PDB entry 1UZD | X-ray diffraction, 2.40 A resolution | chains A and O of the 16 polymer chains in the assembly

[Chain A (and O)]
Protein: Ribulose bisphosphate carboxylase large chain
Organism: Chlamydomonas reinhardtii
Notes: EC 4.1.1.39; chain O of this document is another copy of the same molecule, construct and numbering; everything in this record applies to it too
UniProt: A0A218N8A3 (A0A218N8A3_CHLRE); residues 1-475 here = UniProt positions 1-475
Sequence (475 residues; each row starts with the number of its first residue):
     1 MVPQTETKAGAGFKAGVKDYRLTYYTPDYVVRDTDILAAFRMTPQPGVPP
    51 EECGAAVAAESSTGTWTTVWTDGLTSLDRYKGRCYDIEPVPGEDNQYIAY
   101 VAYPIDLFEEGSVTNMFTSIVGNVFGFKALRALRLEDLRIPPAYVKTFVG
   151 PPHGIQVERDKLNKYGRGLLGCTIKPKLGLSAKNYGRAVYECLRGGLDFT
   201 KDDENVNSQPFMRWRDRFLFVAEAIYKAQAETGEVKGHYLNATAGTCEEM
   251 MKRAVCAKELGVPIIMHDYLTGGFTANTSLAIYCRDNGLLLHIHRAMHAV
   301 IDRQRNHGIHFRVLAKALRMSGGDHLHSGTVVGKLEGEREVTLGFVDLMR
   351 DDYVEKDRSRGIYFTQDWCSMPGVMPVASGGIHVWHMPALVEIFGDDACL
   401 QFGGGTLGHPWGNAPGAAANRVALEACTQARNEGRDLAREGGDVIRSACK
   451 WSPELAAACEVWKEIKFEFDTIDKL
Unresolved in the structure: 1-10 (chain O: 1-6)
Modified / non-standard residues: Pro104, Pro151 (4-hydroxyproline; HYP); Lys201 (lysine nz-carboxylic acid; KCX); Cys256, Cys369 (S-methylcysteine; SMC)
Disulfide bonds: Cys449-Cys459
Metal / ion sites: Mg2+: Lys201, Asp203, Glu204 (together with 2-carboxyarabinitol-1,5-diphosphate)
Small-molecule neighbours:
  - 2-carboxyarabinitol-1,5-diphosphate (CAP): Thr173, Lys175, Lys177, Lys201, Asp203, Glu204, His294, Arg295, His298, His327, Lys334, Leu335, Ser379, Gly380, Gly381, Gln401, Phe402, Gly403, Gly404
  - 2-carboxyarabinitol-1,5-diphosphate: Glu60, Thr65, Trp66, Asn123

[Interface between chain A and chain O]
Pairs across the interface - 17 pairs, chain A then chain O:
  Ser181(A) - Gln156(O)
  Lys183(A) - Asp160(O)
  Lys183(A) - Asn163(O)
  Lys183(A) - Tyr165(O)  hydrogen bond
  Pro210(A) - Lys146(O)
  Pro210(A) - Ser370(O)
  Arg213(A) - Arg285(O)
  Arg215(A) - Arg285(O)
  Arg215(A) - Asp286(O)  hydrogen bond (side chain-backbone)
  Arg215(A) - Asn287(O)
  Arg215(A) - Gly288(O)
  Asp216(A) - His153(O)  salt bridge
  Asp216(A) - Val157(O)
  Asp216(A) - Lys161(O)
  Phe220(A) - Asp160(O)
  Phe220(A) - Lys161(O)
  Lys252(A) - Asp286(O)  salt bridge
Other interface residues (no listed pair), chain A (9 interface residues in all): Phe211
Other interface residues (no listed pair), chain O (14 interface residues in all): Lys258

[Summary]
9 residues of chain A and 14 residues of chain O are in contact; the contacts include 2 hydrogen bonds and 2
salt bridges. Among the polar pairs are Asp216(A)-His153(O), Lys252(A)-Asp286(O) and Lys183(A)-Tyr165(O).
Chain A binds 2-carboxyarabinitol-1,5-diphosphate.
Both chains are Ribulose bisphosphate carboxylase large chain (Chlamydomonas reinhardtii). Entry 1UZD
(Chlamydomonas,Spinach Chimeric Rubisco) was determined by X-ray diffraction together with 1UZH from the same
study.
